Entry 8QMC (X-ray diffraction, 2.40 A resolution); this record covers chains A and B of the 6 polymer chains in the assembly.

== Chain A (and B) ==
Molecule: DNA topoisomerase (ATP-hydrolyzing), DNA topoisomerase 4 subunit A
Source organism: Streptococcus pneumoniae
Notes: EC 5.6.2.2; engineered mutation(s): Insertion of His at postion 648; chain B of this document is another copy of the same molecule, construct and numbering; everything in this record applies to it too
UniProtKB: chimeric construct of J0V1V8, P72525: residues 412-647 from J0V1V8 (J0V1V8_STREE) positions 2-237 (UniProt number = residue number - 410); residues 1001-1488 from P72525 positions 1-488 (UniProt number = residue number - 1000)
Chain sequence (742 residues; numbered 403 to 1496; 352 numbers in that range are skipped by the numbering (no residue carries them; nothing is unmodelled there); the number before each row is that of its first residue):
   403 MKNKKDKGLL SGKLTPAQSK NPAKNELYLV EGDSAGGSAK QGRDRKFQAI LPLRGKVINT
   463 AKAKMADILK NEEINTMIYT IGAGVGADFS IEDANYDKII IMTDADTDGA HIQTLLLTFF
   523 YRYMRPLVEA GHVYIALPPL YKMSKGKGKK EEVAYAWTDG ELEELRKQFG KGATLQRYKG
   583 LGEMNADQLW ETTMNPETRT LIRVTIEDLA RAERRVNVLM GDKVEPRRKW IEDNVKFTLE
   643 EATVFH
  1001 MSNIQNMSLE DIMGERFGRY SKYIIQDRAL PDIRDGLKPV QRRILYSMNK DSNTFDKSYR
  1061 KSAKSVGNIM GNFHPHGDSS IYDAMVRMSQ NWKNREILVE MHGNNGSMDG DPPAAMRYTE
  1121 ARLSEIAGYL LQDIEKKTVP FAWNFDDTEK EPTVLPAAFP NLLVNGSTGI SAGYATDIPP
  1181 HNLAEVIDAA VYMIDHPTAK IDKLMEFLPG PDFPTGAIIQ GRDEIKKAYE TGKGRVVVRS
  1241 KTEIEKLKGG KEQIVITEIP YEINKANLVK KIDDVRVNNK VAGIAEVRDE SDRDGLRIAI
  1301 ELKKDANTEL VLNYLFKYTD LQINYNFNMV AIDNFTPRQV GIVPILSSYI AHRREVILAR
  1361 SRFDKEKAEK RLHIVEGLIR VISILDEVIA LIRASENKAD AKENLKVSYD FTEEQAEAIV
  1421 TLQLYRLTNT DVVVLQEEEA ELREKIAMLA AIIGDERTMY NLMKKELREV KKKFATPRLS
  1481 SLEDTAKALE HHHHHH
Disordered / not traced: 403-410, 1487-1496
Sequence notes: initiating methionine (403); expression tag (404-411, 1489-1496); linker (648); conflict T1257 (Ile257 in P72525)
Metal / ion sites: Mg2+ site 1: D506, D508; Mg2+ site 2: T1319, Q1322
Residues lining bound ligands:
  - malonic acid (MLA), molecule 1: L1372, H1373, E1376, R1443
  - malonic acid (MLA), molecule 2: L1378, V1381, I1382, L1422, R1426, L1427, N1429
  - delafloxacin (TE9): L412, G434, D435, L455, R456, G457, S1079
Swiss-Prot annotation at these positions:
  - active site: Y1118 (O-(5'-phospho-DNA)-tyrosine intermediate)
  - site: K1038 (Interaction with DNA), H1074 (Interaction with DNA), H1076 (Interaction with DNA), R1087 (Interaction with DNA), K1093 (Interaction with DNA), R1117 (Transition state stabilizer)
What the authors report for this chain:
  - mutagenesis - S1079F (8-16-fold): decreased binding to fluoroquinolones (citing earlier work)

== Chain A / chain B interface ==
Contacting residue pairs (122):
  Q420(A) - R1288(B)
  Q420(A) - D1289(B)  hydrogen bond (side chain-backbone)
  S436(A) - N1104(B)  hydrogen bond (backbone-side chain)
  S436(A) - A1114(B)
  S436(A) - A1115(B)
  S436(A) - Y1118(B)
  G439(A) - N1104(B)
  S440(A) - N1104(B)
  K442(A) - D1111(B)  salt bridge
  Q443(A) - N1104(B)
  Q443(A) - G1106(B)
  Q443(A) - D1111(B)  hydrogen bond
  Q443(A) - R1293(B)
  G444(A) - R1293(B)  hydrogen bond (backbone-side chain)
  R445(A) - R1293(B)  hydrogen bond (backbone-side chain)
  R447(A) - D1289(B)  salt bridge
  R447(A) - S1291(B)  hydrogen bond (side chain-backbone)
  K544(A) - H1102(B)
  Q578(A) - H1102(B)  hydrogen bond
  Q578(A) - E1120(B)  hydrogen bond
  G584(A) - G1103(B)
  G584(A) - Y1118(B)
  G584(A) - T1119(B)
  E585(A) - K1061(B)  salt bridge
  E585(A) - H1102(B)
  E585(A) - G1103(B)
  E585(A) - Y1118(B)
  E585(A) - E1120(B)
  M586(A) - G1103(B)
  N587(A) - M1101(B)
  N587(A) - H1102(B)
  N587(A) - G1103(B)
  D589(A) - R1293(B)
  D589(A) - D1294(B)
  Q590(A) - H1102(B)
  W592(A) - R1293(B)
  K1061(A) - E585(B)  salt bridge
  A1063(A) - G1067(B)
  A1063(A) - M1070(B)  hydrophobic
  K1064(A) - G1067(B)
  K1064(A) - N1068(B)
  K1064(A) - N1072(B)  hydrogen bond
  G1067(A) - A1063(B)
  G1067(A) - K1064(B)
  N1068(A) - K1064(B)
  N1068(A) - N1068(B)  hydrogen bond
  M1070(A) - A1063(B)  hydrophobic
  G1071(A) - K1061(B)
  N1072(A) - K1064(B)  hydrogen bond
  G1077(A) - R1117(B)
  D1078(A) - R1117(B)  salt bridge
  E1100(A) - K549(B)  salt bridge
  H1102(A) - K544(B)
  H1102(A) - Q578(B)  hydrogen bond
  H1102(A) - E585(B)  hydrogen bond (side chain-backbone)
  H1102(A) - N587(B)
  H1102(A) - Q590(B)
  G1103(A) - G584(B)
  G1103(A) - E585(B)
  G1103(A) - M586(B)
  G1103(A) - N587(B)
  N1104(A) - S436(B)  hydrogen bond (side chain-backbone)
  N1104(A) - G439(B)
  N1104(A) - S440(B)
  N1104(A) - Q443(B)  hydrogen bond
  N1104(A) - G584(B)
  G1106(A) - Q443(B)
  S1107(A) - Q443(B)
  D1109(A) - K442(B)  salt bridge
  D1111(A) - K442(B)  salt bridge
  D1111(A) - Q443(B)  hydrogen bond
  A1114(A) - S436(B)
  A1115(A) - S436(B)
  R1117(A) - M1070(B)
  R1117(A) - G1077(B)
  R1117(A) - D1078(B)  salt bridge
  R1117(A) - S1079(B)
  Y1118(A) - S436(B)
  Y1118(A) - G584(B)
  Y1118(A) - E585(B)
  E1120(A) - Q578(B)
  R1122(A) - K549(B)
  R1288(A) - Q420(B)
  D1289(A) - Q420(B)
  D1289(A) - R447(B)  hydrogen bond (backbone-side chain)
  S1291(A) - R447(B)  hydrogen bond (backbone-side chain)
  R1293(A) - G444(B)  hydrogen bond (side chain-backbone)
  R1293(A) - R445(B)  hydrogen bond (side chain-backbone)
  R1293(A) - D446(B)
  R1293(A) - D589(B)
  R1293(A) - W592(B)
  D1386(A) - R1393(B)  salt bridge
  I1392(A) - L1424(B)
  I1392(A) - T1428(B)
  R1393(A) - L1385(B)
  R1393(A) - D1386(B)  salt bridge
  R1393(A) - L1427(B)
  S1395(A) - T1428(B)
  N1397(A) - T1428(B)
  K1398(A) - Y1425(B)
  I1419(A) - L1424(B)
  V1420(A) - L1424(B)  hydrogen bond (backbone-backbone)
  V1420(A) - Y1425(B)  hydrogen bond (backbone-backbone)
  T1421(A) - Q1423(B)
  L1422(A) - L1422(B)
  L1422(A) - Q1423(B)
  L1422(A) - L1424(B)  hydrogen bond (backbone-backbone)
  Q1423(A) - V1420(B)
  Q1423(A) - T1421(B)
  Q1423(A) - L1422(B)
  L1424(A) - I1392(B)
  L1424(A) - I1419(B)
  L1424(A) - V1420(B)  hydrogen bond (backbone-backbone)
  L1424(A) - L1422(B)  hydrogen bond (backbone-backbone)
  L1424(A) - L1424(B)  hydrophobic
  Y1425(A) - K1398(B)
  Y1425(A) - V1420(B)  hydrogen bond (backbone-backbone)
  L1427(A) - R1393(B)
  T1428(A) - I1392(B)
  T1428(A) - S1395(B)
  T1428(A) - E1396(B)
  T1428(A) - N1397(B)
Interface residues without a listed pair, chain A (72 interface residues in all): D446, K547, Y580, A588, M1101, M1116, E1290, L1385, I1389, E1396, A1401
Interface residues without a listed pair, chain B (72 interface residues in all): G1071, S1107, D1109, M1116, R1122, K1265, E1290, I1389

== Summary ==
The chain A/chain B interface involves 72 residues from each chain, with 26 hydrogen bonds and 11 salt
bridges. Polar pairs include K442(A)-D1111(B), R447(A)-D1289(B) and E585(A)-K1061(B). Bound to chain A:
malonic acid and delafloxacin. UniProt lists active-site residue Y1118(A) on chain A. The paper reports that
S1079F of chain A reduces binding to fluoroquinolones.
Chain A and chain B are both DNA topoisomerase (ATP-hydrolyzing), DNA topoisomerase 4 subunit A (Streptococcus
pneumoniae); the structure, High resolution structure of the Streptococcus pneumoniae topoisomerase IV-complex
with the V-site 18mer dsDNA and novel ..., was determined by X-ray diffraction together with 8QMB and 8C41
from the same study.
